Entry 8XPK (X-ray diffraction, 2.00 A resolution); this record covers chain A.

[Chain A]
Name: Laminarinase
From: Planctomycetes bacterium TBK1r
Notes: engineered mutation(s): E154A
Chain sequence (269 residues; numbered 34 to 302; the number before each row is that of its first residue):
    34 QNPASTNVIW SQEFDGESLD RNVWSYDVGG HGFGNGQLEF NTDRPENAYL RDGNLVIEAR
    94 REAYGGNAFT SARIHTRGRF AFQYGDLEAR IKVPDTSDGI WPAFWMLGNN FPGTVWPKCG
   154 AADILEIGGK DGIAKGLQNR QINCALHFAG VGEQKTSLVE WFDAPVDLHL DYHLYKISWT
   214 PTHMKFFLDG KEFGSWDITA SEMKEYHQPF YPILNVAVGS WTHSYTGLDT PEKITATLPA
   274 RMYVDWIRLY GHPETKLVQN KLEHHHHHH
Not modelled in the structure: 34-39, 294-302
Ion coordination: Ca2+ site 1: Glu46, Gly86, Asp278; Ca2+ site 2: Ala182, Glu235, Glu238

[Overview]
The Ca2+ site 1 is built by Glu46, Gly86 and Asp278. The Ca2+ site 2 is built by Ala182, Glu235 and Glu238.
Chain A is Laminarinase (Planctomycetes bacterium TBK1r); the structure, Marine bacterial laminarinase PtLam
mutant E154A in complex with laminatriose, was determined by X-ray diffraction together with 8XPH from the
same study.
